Entry 6R93 (electron microscopy, 4.00 A resolution); this record covers chains J and A of the 10 polymer chains in the assembly.

Chain J:
Molecule: Human alpha-satellite DNA (145-MER) with a 6-4PP at positions 95-96
Sequence (147 nucleotides; each row starts with the number of its first residue):
     1 ATCAATATCC ACCTGCAGAT TCTACCAAAA GTGTATTTGG AAACTGCTCC
    50 AATCAAAAGG CATGTTCAGC TGAACCAGCT GAACATGCCT TTTGAX
    95 TGGAGCAGTT TCCAAATACA CTTTTGGTAG AATCTGCAGG TGGATATTGA T
Modified / non-standard residues: T64 ((6-4)photoproduct) at position 95
Glycans and other covalent adducts: covalent link T64_95-DG97

Chain A:
Name: Histone H3.1
Source organism: Homo sapiens
Reference sequence: P68431 (H31_HUMAN); numbering as in UniProt (aligned over 1-136)
Sequence (139 residues; row label = number of the first residue in the row; numbers below 1 keep their minus sign (Gly-2 is residue -2)):
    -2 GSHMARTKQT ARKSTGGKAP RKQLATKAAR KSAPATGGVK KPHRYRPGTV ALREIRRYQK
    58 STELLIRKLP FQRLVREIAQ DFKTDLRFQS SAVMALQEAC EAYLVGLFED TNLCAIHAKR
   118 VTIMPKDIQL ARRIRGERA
Unresolved in the structure: -2 to 37
Differences from the reference sequence: expression tag (-2 to 0)

Interface between chain J and chain A:
Residue-residue contacts (20; chain J residue first):
  DA5(J) - His40(A)  phosphate contact
  DA7(J) - Arg50(A)  hydrogen bond to the phosphate
  DT8(J) - Arg50(A)  salt bridge to the phosphate
  DA81(J) - Pro44(A)  phosphate contact
  DA81(J) - Gly45(A)  phosphate contact
  DA82(J) - Arg41(A)  hydrogen bond to the phosphate
  DA82(J) - Pro44(A)  phosphate contact
  DA82(J) - Gly45(A)  hydrogen bond to the phosphate
  DA82(J) - Thr46(A)  phosphate contact
  DA82(J) - Val47(A)  phosphate contact
  DA82(J) - Ala48(A)  hydrogen bond to the phosphate
  DC83(J) - Arg41(A)  salt bridge to the phosphate
  DT90(J) - Arg64(A)  phosphate contact
  DT90(J) - Pro67(A)  phosphate contact
  DT90(J) - Arg70(A)  salt bridge to the phosphate
  DT91(J) - Arg64(A)  salt bridge to the phosphate
  DT91(J) - Lys65(A)  hydrogen bond to the phosphate
  DT91(J) - Leu66(A)  hydrogen bond to the phosphate
  DG99(J) - Arg84(A)  hydrogen bond to the sugar
  DC100(J) - Arg84(A)  sugar contact
Other interface residues (no listed pair), chain J (12 interface residues in all): DT6, DA72
Other interface residues (no listed pair), chain A (17 interface residues in all): Tyr42, Arg43, Lys116

In short:
12 residues of chain J and 17 residues of chain A are in contact, with 7 hydrogen bonds and 4 salt bridges.
Among the polar pairs are DG99(J)-Arg84(A), DA7(J)-Arg50(A) and DA82(J)-Arg41(A).
Here chain J is Human alpha-satellite DNA (145-MER) with a 6-4PP at positions 95-96 and chain A is Histone
H3.1 (Homo sapiens). Entry 6R93 (Cryo-EM structure of NCP-6-4PP) was determined by electron microscopy (same
publication as 6R8Y, 6R8Z, 6R90, 6R91, 6R92 and 6R94).
